PDB entry 8K1T | electron microscopy, 2.48 A resolution | chains E and I of the 12 polymer chains in the assembly

Chain E:
Molecule: Ktr system potassium uptake protein A
Organism: Bacillus subtilis
UniProt: O32080 (KTRA_BACSU); residue numbers follow UniProt; this construct covers 1-222
Chain sequence (222 residues; row label = number of the first residue in the row):
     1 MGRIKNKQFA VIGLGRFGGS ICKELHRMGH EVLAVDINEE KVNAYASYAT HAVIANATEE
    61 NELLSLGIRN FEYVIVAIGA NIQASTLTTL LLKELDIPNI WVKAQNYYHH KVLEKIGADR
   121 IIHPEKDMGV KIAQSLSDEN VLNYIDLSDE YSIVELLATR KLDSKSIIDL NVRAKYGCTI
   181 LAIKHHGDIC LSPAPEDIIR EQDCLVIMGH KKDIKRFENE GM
Not modelled in the structure: 1-6, 157-159, 202-204, 221-222
Metal / ion sites: Na+: E125 (together with ATP) (shared with 1 residue of chain F)
Ligand contacts: ATP (adenosine-5'-triphosphate): I12, G13, L14, G15, R16, F17, G18, V35, D36, I37, N38, K41, A55, N56, A57, T58, A77, I78, G79, A80, N81, A84, K103, E125
UniProt features mapped onto this chain:
  - binding site (NAD(+)): R16, D36 to N38, N56, A57, I78 to A80, K103 to Q105, H109, E125
From the paper describing this entry:
  - mutagenesis - E125Q: abolished stability in response to Na+
  - mutagenesis - E125Q: abolished stability in response to Ca2+
  - mutagenesis - E125Q: decreased binding to Ktr system potassium uptake protein B (chain I)

Chain I:
Molecule: Ktr system potassium uptake protein B
Organism: Bacillus subtilis
UniProt: O32081 (KTRB_BACSU); residue numbers follow UniProt; this construct covers 1-445
Chain sequence (445 residues; row label = number of the first residue in the row):
     1 MTLQKDKVIK WVRFTPPQVL AIGFFLTIII GAVLLMLPIS TTKPLSWIDA LFTAASATTV
    61 TGLAVVDTGT QFTVFGQTVI MGLIQIGGLG FMTFAVLIVM ILGKKIGLKE RMLVQEALNQ
   121 PTIGGVIGLV KVLFLFSISI ELIAALILSI RLVPQYGWSS GLFASLFHAI SAFNNAGFSL
   181 WPDNLMSYVG DPTVNLVITF LFITGGIGFT VLFDVMKNRR FKTFSLHTKL MLTGTLMLNA
   241 IAMLTVFILE YSNPGTLGHL HIVDKLWASY FQAVTPRTAG FNSLDFGSMR EGTIVFTLLL
   301 MFIGAGSAST ASGIKLTTFI VILTSVIAYL RGKKETVIFR RSIKYPIIIK ALAVSVTSLF
   361 IVFLGIFALT ITEQAPFLQI VFETFSAFGT VGLTMGLTPE LTTAGKCIII VIMFIGRIGP
   421 LTFVFSFAKT EQSNIRYPDG EVFTG
Not modelled in the structure: 1-14
Metal / ion sites: K+: V60, T61, N175, A176, T278, A279, T390, V391
UniProt features mapped onto this chain:
  - mutagenesis: R436 to G445 (Loss of homodimerization)

Chain E / chain I interface:
Contacting residue pairs (18; chain E residue first):
  E39(E) with D439(I)
  V42(E) with P438(I)
  N43(E) with P438(I); D439(I)
  A46(E) with P438(I), hydrophobic
  H51(E) with Y437(I)
  A52(E) with P438(I)
  V53(E) with I435(I), hydrophobic; R436(I)
  I54(E) with I435(I); R436(I), hydrogen bond (backbone-backbone); Y437(I)
  A55(E) with I435(I), hydrophobic
  N61(E) with N434(I), hydrogen bond
  E62(E) with N434(I); I435(I)
  S65(E) with S433(I)
  L66(E) with I435(I), hydrophobic

In short:
13 residues of chain E and 7 residues of chain I are in contact, with 2 hydrogen bonds. Among the polar pairs
are N61(E)-N434(I) and I54(E)-R436(I). Bound to chain E: ATP. The paper reports that E125Q of chain E
abolishes stability in response to Na+; E125Q of chain E abolishes stability in response to Ca2+.
Chain E is Ktr system potassium uptake protein A and chain I is Ktr system potassium uptake protein B, both
from Bacillus subtilis; the structure, Potassium transporter KtrAB from Bacillus subtilis in ATP-bound state
with addition of MgCl2, was determined by electron microscopy together with 8K1S, 8K1U, 8XMH and 8XMI from the
same study.
